PDB entry 8W1C | electron microscopy, 3.60 A resolution | chains E and I of the 15 polymer chains in the assembly

== Chain E (and I) ==
Name: Core protein VP3
Organism: Bluetongue virus (serotype 1 / isolate South Africa)
Notes: chain I of this document is another copy of the same molecule, construct and numbering; everything in this record applies to it too
Reference sequence: Q1AE73 (Q1AE73_9REOV); residue numbers follow UniProt; this construct covers 1-901
Sequence (901 residues; numbered 1 to 901; the number before each row is that of its first residue):
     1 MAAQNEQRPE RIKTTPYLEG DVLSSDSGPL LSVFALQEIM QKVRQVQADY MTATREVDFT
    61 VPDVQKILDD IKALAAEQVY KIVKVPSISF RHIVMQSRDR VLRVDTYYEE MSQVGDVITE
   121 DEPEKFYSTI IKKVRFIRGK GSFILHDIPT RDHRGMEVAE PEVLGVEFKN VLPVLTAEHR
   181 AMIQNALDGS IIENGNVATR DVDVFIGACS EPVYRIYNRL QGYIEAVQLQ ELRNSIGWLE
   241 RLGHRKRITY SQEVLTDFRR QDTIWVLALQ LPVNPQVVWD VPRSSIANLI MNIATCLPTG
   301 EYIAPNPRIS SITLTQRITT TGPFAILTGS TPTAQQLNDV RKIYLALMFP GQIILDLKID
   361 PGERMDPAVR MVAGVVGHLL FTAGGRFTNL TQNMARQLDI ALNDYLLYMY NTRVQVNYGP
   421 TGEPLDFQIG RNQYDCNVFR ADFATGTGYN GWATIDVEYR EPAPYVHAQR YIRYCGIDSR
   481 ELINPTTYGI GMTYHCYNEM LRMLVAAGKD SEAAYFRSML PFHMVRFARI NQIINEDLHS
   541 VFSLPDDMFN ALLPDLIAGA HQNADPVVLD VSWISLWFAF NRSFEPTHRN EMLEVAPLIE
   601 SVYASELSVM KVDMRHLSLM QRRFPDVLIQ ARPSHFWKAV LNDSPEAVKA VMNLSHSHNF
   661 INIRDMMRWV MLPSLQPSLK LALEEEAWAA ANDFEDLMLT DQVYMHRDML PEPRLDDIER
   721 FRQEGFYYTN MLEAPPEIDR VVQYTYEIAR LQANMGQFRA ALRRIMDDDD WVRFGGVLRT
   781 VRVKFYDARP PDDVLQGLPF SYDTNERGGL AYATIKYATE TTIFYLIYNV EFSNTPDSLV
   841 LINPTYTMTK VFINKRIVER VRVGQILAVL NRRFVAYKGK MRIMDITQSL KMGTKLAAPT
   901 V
Unresolved in the structure: 1-23, 52-58, 656-661, 893-901 (chain I: 1-11, 50-62, 481-488)
Reported in the primary citation:
  - mutagenesis - R431F: abolished growth in response to reverse genetics method

== How chain E and chain I interact ==
Pairs across the interface - 41 pairs, chain E then chain I:
  Asp152(E) - Asp121(I)
  His153(E) - Asp121(I)  salt bridge
  Arg154(E) - Glu120(I)  hydrogen bond (side chain-backbone)
  Arg154(E) - Asp121(I)  hydrogen bond (backbone-side chain)
  Arg154(E) - Ile629(I)
  Arg154(E) - Gln630(I)
  Arg154(E) - Tyr746(I)
  Gly155(E) - Asp121(I)
  Leu172(E) - Gly809(I)
  Leu172(E) - Leu810(I)  hydrophobic
  Arg180(E) - Gly809(I)  hydrogen bond (side chain-backbone)
  Arg180(E) - Leu810(I)
  Arg180(E) - Tyr812(I)
  Ala181(E) - Met755(I)  hydrophobic
  Gln184(E) - Asn754(I)
  Gln184(E) - Ala811(I)
  Asp188(E) - Arg750(I)  salt bridge
  Glu240(E) - Arg396(I)
  His244(E) - Ile400(I)
  His244(E) - Pro424(I)
  Arg247(E) - Asp404(I)  salt bridge
  Thr249(E) - Ile359(I)
  Thr249(E) - Gln397(I)
  Ser251(E) - Ile359(I)  hydrogen bond (side chain-backbone)
  Gln252(E) - Leu357(I)
  Asp478(E) - Tyr418(I)
  Arg480(E) - Leu407(I)
  Arg480(E) - Tyr418(I)
  Glu481(E) - Leu407(I)
  Glu481(E) - Arg413(I)  salt bridge
  Glu481(E) - Tyr418(I)  hydrogen bond
  Leu482(E) - Met371(I)  hydrophobic
  Leu482(E) - Leu407(I)
  Leu482(E) - Tyr408(I)
  Asn484(E) - Tyr408(I)
  Asn484(E) - Tyr410(I)
  Thr487(E) - Tyr410(I)
  Tyr488(E) - Arg413(I)
  Met492(E) - Arg413(I)
  Lys880(E) - Phe660(I)
  Arg882(E) - Asp49(I)  salt bridge
Interface residues without a listed pair, chain E (30 interface residues in all): Lys169, Asn185, Arg460, Glu461, Ile483
Interface residues without a listed pair, chain I (34 interface residues in all): Asp356, Met409, Val416, Pro420, Gly422, Asp570, Gly808

== In short ==
Chain E and chain I form an interface of 30 and 34 residues respectively; the contacts include 5 hydrogen
bonds and 5 salt bridges. Polar contacts include His153(E)-Asp121(I), Asp188(E)-Arg750(I) and
Arg247(E)-Asp404(I). From the paper: R431F of chain E abolishes growth in response to reverse genetics method.
Chain E and chain I are both Core protein VP3 (Bluetongue virus (serotype 1 / isolate South Africa)); the
structure, Cryo-EM structure of BTV pre-subcore, was determined by electron microscopy, deposited together
with 8W12, 8W19, 8W1O, 8W1R and 8W1S.
